4TXR - chains A and C of the 3 polymer chains in the assembly; structure by X-ray diffraction, 1.00 A resolution.

# Chain A
Name: Vacuolar protein sorting-associated protein VTA1 homolog
From: Homo sapiens
Reference sequence: Q9NP79 (VTA1_HUMAN); residue numbers follow UniProt; this construct covers 1-162
Amino-acid sequence (163 residues; row label = number of the first residue in the row; numbering starts at 0):
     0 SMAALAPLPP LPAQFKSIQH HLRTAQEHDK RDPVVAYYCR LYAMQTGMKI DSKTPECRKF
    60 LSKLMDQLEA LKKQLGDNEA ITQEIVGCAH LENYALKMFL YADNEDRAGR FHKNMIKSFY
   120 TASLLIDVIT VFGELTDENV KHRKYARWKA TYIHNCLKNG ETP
Not modelled in the structure: 0-3
Differences from the reference sequence: expression tag (0)
Swiss-Prot annotation at these positions:
  - modified residue: A2 (N-acetylalanine)
Reported in the primary citation:
  - conformationally variable residues (side-chain flip): E26, K116, W147
  - mutagenesis - Q44A: unchanged binding to Charged multivesicular body protein 1b

# Chain C
Name: Charged multivesicular body protein 5
From: Homo sapiens
Reference sequence: Q9NZZ3 (CHMP5_HUMAN); numbering as in UniProt (aligned over 139-195)
Amino-acid sequence (58 residues; each row starts with the number of its first residue):
   138 SMEDANEIQE ALSRSYGTPE LDEDDLEAEL DALGDELLAD EDSSYLDEAA SAPAIPEG
Not modelled in the structure: 138-150, 191-195
Differences from the reference sequence: expression tag (138)

# Chain A / chain C interface
Contacting residue pairs - 67 pairs, chain A then chain C:
  K15(A) - D168(C)  salt bridge
  Q18(A) - D172(C)
  Q18(A) - L175(C)
  H19(A) - D168(C)  salt bridge
  H19(A) - G171(C)
  H19(A) - D172(C)  salt bridge
  H19(A) - L175(C)
  R22(A) - L174(C)  hydrogen bond (side chain-backbone)
  R22(A) - L175(C)
  R22(A) - D177(C)  hydrogen bond (side chain-backbone)
  E26(A) - L174(C)
  E26(A) - S180(C)  hydrogen bond
  E26(A) - Y182(C)  hydrogen bond
  E26(A) - L183(C)
  H27(A) - L183(C)
  R30(A) - S180(C)  hydrogen bond
  R30(A) - L183(C)
  R30(A) - D184(C)  salt bridge
  Y93(A) - L183(C)
  K96(A) - A186(C)  hydrogen bond (side chain-backbone)
  K96(A) - A187(C)  hydrogen bond (side chain-backbone)
  K96(A) - A189(C)  hydrogen bond (side chain-backbone)
  K96(A) - P190(C)
  M97(A) - L183(C)  hydrophobic
  F98(A) - Y153(C)  hydrophobic
  L99(A) - Y153(C)
  Y100(A) - E185(C)
  Y100(A) - A186(C)  hydrophobic
  Y100(A) - A189(C)  hydrophobic
  D102(A) - Y153(C)  hydrogen bond
  N103(A) - R151(C)  hydrogen bond
  R106(A) - R151(C)
  R106(A) - S152(C)  hydrogen bond (side chain-backbone)
  R106(A) - Y153(C)
  N113(A) - Y182(C)
  N113(A) - E185(C)  hydrogen bond
  I115(A) - L170(C)  hydrophobic
  K116(A) - D177(C)  salt bridge
  K116(A) - D179(C)  hydrogen bond (side chain-backbone)
  K116(A) - Y182(C)
  S117(A) - Y182(C)
  S117(A) - A186(C)
  Y119(A) - L167(C)  hydrogen bond (side chain-backbone)
  Y119(A) - G171(C)
  Y119(A) - L174(C)  hydrophobic
  T120(A) - L174(C)
  T120(A) - Y182(C)  hydrogen bond
  H141(A) - Y153(C)
  K143(A) - T155(C)
  Y144(A) - Y153(C)
  Y144(A) - G154(C)
  Y144(A) - T155(C)  hydrogen bond (backbone-side chain)
  R146(A) - L163(C)
  R146(A) - E164(C)  salt bridge
  R146(A) - L167(C)
  W147(A) - G154(C)
  W147(A) - T155(C)
  W147(A) - P156(C)
  W147(A) - L158(C)  hydrophobic
  A149(A) - L170(C)  hydrophobic
  T150(A) - L163(C)
  T150(A) - E166(C)
  T150(A) - L167(C)
  T150(A) - L170(C)
  H153(A) - L170(C)
  H153(A) - E173(C)  salt bridge
  N154(A) - E166(C)  hydrogen bond
Also at the interface, not in a pair above, chain A (32 interface residues in all): K140
Also at the interface, not in a pair above, chain C (32 interface residues in all): E178, S181, S188
Interface features reported in the paper:
  - specific contacts: R22(A)-D177(C), E26(A)-Y182(C) (hydrogen bond), R30(A)-D184(C), K116(A)-D177(C), K116(A)-D179(C) (backbone contact), W147(A)-L158(C), Y153(C)-D102(A), Y153(C)-F98(A), L163(C)-T150(A), L163(C)-R146(A) (hydrophobic contact), E166(C)-N154(A), L167(C)-Y119(A), L170(C)-I115(A), L174(C)-Y119(A), L175(C)-H19(A), Y182(C)-T120(A), Y182(C)-K116(A), L183(C)-Y93(A), A186(C)-K96(A), A189(C)-K96(A)
  - interface residues, chain A: H19(A), W147(A)
  - interface residues, chain C: R151(C), S181(C), Y182(C)

# Overview
The chain A/chain C interface involves 32 residues from each chain; the contacts include 17 hydrogen bonds and
7 salt bridges. Polar pairs include K15(A)-D168(C), H19(A)-D168(C) and H19(A)-D172(C). The paper describes
contacts between R22(A) and D177(C), R30(A) and D184(C) and K116(A) and D177(C) among others; a hydrogen bond
between E26(A) and Y182(C); a backbone contact between K116(A) and D179(C). The paper reports that Q44A of
chain A leaves binding to Charged multivesicular body protein 1b unchanged; interface residues H19(A), W147(A)
and R151(C) among others.
Here chain A is Vacuolar protein sorting-associated protein VTA1 homolog and chain C is Charged multivesicular
body protein 5, both from Homo sapiens. Entry 4TXR (Crystal structure of LIP5 N-terminal domain complexed with
CHMP1B MIM and CHMP5 MIM) was determined by X-ray diffraction together with 4TXP and 4TXQ from the same study.
